Entry 8GOJ (X-ray diffraction, 1.38 A resolution); this record covers chains A and B of the 4 polymer chains in the assembly.

== Chain A ==
Protein: Lac23ys_EE, an acidic mutant of LacI C-terminal tetramerization helix
Sequence (23 residues; row label = number of the first residue in the row):
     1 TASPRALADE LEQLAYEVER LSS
Not modelled in the structure: 23
Ion coordination: Zn2+: Thr1 (shared with 1 residue of chain C)

== Chain B ==
Protein: Lac23ys_KK, a basic mutant of LacI C-terminal tetramerization helix
Sequence (23 residues; each row starts with the number of its first residue):
     1 TASPRALADK LKQLAYKVKR LSS
Not modelled in the structure: 23
Ion coordination: Zn2+: Thr1 (shared with 2 residues of chain D)

== How chain A and chain B interact ==
Contacting residue pairs (16; chain A residue first):
  Pro4(A) - Leu21(B)  hydrophobic
  Leu7(A) - Leu14(B)  hydrophobic
  Leu7(A) - Val18(B)  hydrophobic
  Leu7(A) - Leu21(B)  hydrophobic
  Glu10(A) - Leu14(B)
  Leu11(A) - Leu11(B)  hydrophobic
  Leu11(A) - Leu14(B)
  Leu14(A) - Leu7(B)  hydrophobic
  Leu14(A) - Lys10(B)
  Leu14(A) - Leu11(B)  hydrophobic
  Leu14(A) - Leu14(B)  hydrophobic
  Glu17(A) - Ala2(B)
  Glu17(A) - Leu7(B)
  Val18(A) - Leu7(B)
  Leu21(A) - Ala2(B)
  Leu21(A) - Leu7(B)  hydrophobic
Interface residues without a listed pair, chain A (10 interface residues in all): Ala2, Arg20
Interface residues without a listed pair, chain B (10 interface residues in all): Thr1, Pro4, Lys17

== Summary ==
Chain A and chain B each contribute 10 residues to their interface.
Here chain A is Lac23ys_EE, an acidic mutant of LacI C-terminal tetramerization helix and chain B is
Lac23ys_KK, a basic mutant of LacI C-terminal tetramerization helix. Entry 8GOJ (23-residues Heterotetramic
Antiparallel Coiled-Coil Derived From LacI) was determined by X-ray diffraction.
